PDB entry 4PK0 | X-ray diffraction, 2.30 A resolution | chains B and A

[Chain B]
Name: Teicoplanin-A2-2
Organism: Actinoplanes teichomyceticus
Amino-acid sequence (7 residues; row label = number of the first residue in the row):
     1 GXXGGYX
Modified / non-standard residues: G1, G4, G5 ((2R)-amino(4-hydroxyphenyl)ethanoic acid; GHP); 3MY (3-chloro-D-tyrosine) at position 2, 3FG ((2S)-amino(3,5-dihydroxyphenyl)ethanoic acid) at position 3, 3FG ((2S)-amino(3,5-dihydroxyphenyl)ethanoic acid) at position 7; Y6 ((betaR)-3-chloro-beta-hydroxy-L-tyrosine; OMY)
Covalently attached groups: covalent link G1-3FG_3, G5-3FG_7; covalent link 3MY_2-G4; covalent link G4-Y6; 2-amino-2-deoxy-beta-D-glucopyranose (GCS) linked to G4; glycan linked to Y6, 3FG_7

[Chain A]
Name: Lysozyme
Organism: Enterobacteria phage T4
Notes: EC 3.2.1.17
UniProtKB: D9IEF7 (D9IEF7_BPT4); numbering as in UniProt (aligned over 1-164)
Amino-acid sequence (171 residues; each row starts with the number of its first residue):
     1 MNIFEMLRID EGLRLKIYKD TEGYYTIGIG HLLTKSPSLN AAKSELDKAI GRNTNGVITK
    61 DEAEKLFNQD VDAAVRGILR NAKLKPVYDS LDAVRRAALI NMVFQMGETG VAGFTNSLRM
   121 LQQKRWDEAA VNLAKSRWYN QTPNRAKRVI TTFRTGTWDA YKNLXAHPAA A
Differences from the reference sequence: engineered mutation T54 (Cys in D9IEF7), A97 (Cys in D9IEF7); insertion (165-171)
Modified / non-standard residues: CCS (carboxymethylated cysteine) at position 165; H167 (N1-methylated histidine; MHS); P168 (D-proline; DPR); A169 (alpha-aminoisobutyric acid; AIB); A170, A171 (D-alanine; DAL)
Residues lining bound ligands:
  - 2-amino-2-deoxy-beta-D-glucopyranose / 8-methylnonanoic acid: R8, L13, I29, K60, A63, E64, F67, A166, P168, A171
  - N-acetylglucosamine (NAG; 2-acetamido-2-deoxy-beta-D-glucopyranose): I9, D10, E11, G12, H167, P168, A169

[Interface between chain B and chain A]
Contacting residue pairs (25; chain B residue first):
  G1(B) with A170(A); A171(A)
  3MY_2(B) with L13(A); L15(A); K60(A); A171(A), hydrogen bond (backbone-backbone)
  3FG_3(B) with L13(A); R14(A); L15(A), hydrogen bond (backbone-backbone); K16(A); A171(A), hydrogen bond (backbone-backbone)
  G4(B) with L13(A); A170(A); A171(A), hydrogen bond (backbone-backbone)
  G5(B) with G12(A); L13(A), hydrogen bond (backbone-backbone); R14(A); Y18(A); A169(A)
  Y6(B) with P168(A); A169(A); A170(A); A171(A)
  3FG_7(B) with A169(A), hydrogen bond (backbone-backbone); A170(A)
The authors on this interface:
  - interface residues, chain A: G12(A)

[In short]
Chain B and chain A form an interface of 7 and 11 residues respectively, with 6 hydrogen bonds. Among the
polar pairs are 3MY_2(B)-A171(A), 3FG_3(B)-L15(A) and 3FG_3(B)-A171(A). 2-amino-2-deoxy-beta-D-glucopyranose /
8-methylnonanoic acid is bound between chain B and chain A. Ligands of chain A: N-acetylglucosamine.
N-acetylglucosamine is covalently linked to Y6(B). From the paper: the interface residue G12(A).
Here chain B is Teicoplanin-A2-2 (Actinoplanes teichomyceticus) and chain A is Lysozyme (Enterobacteria phage
T4). Entry 4PK0 (Crystal structure of T4 lysozyme-peptide in complex with teicoplanin-A2-2) was determined by
X-ray diffraction, deposited together with 4PJZ.
